Entry 6TDU (electron microscopy, 4.32 A resolution (low resolution: residue-level contacts below are approximate; hydrogen-bond / salt-bridge calls are withheld)); this record covers chains BC and BF of the 88 polymer chains in the assembly.

== Chain BC ==
Molecule: ATP synthase subunit alpha
Source organism: Euglena gracilis
Chain sequence (561 residues; row label = number of the first residue in the row):
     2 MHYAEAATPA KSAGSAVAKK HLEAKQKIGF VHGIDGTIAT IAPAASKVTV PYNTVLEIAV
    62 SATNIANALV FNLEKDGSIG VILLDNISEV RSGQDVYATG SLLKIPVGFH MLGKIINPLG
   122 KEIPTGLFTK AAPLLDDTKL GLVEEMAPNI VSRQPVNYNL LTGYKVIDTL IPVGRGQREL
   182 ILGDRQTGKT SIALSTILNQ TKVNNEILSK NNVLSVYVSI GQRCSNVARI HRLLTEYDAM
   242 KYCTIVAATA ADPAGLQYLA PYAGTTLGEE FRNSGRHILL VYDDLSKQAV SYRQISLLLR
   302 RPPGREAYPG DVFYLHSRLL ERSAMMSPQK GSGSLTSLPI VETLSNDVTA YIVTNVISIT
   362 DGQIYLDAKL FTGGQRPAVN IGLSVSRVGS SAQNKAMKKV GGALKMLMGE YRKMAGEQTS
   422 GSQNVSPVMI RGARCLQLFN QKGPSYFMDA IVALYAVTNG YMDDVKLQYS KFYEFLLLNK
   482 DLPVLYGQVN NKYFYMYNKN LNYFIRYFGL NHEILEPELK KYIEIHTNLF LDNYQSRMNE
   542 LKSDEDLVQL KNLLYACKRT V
Not modelled in the structure: 2-22, 128-138
Metal / ion sites: Mg2+: Thr-191 (together with ATP)
Ligand contacts: ATP (adenosine-5'-triphosphate): Arg-186, Gln-187, Thr-188, Gly-189, Lys-190, Thr-191, Ser-192, Gln-223, Phe-372, Arg-377, Pro-378, Gln-442, Lys-443

== Chain BF ==
Molecule: ATP synthase subunit beta
Source organism: Euglena gracilis
Chain sequence (501 residues; row label = number of the first residue in the row):
     1 MVGRMMATAP ATAADVKQVG YVQQIIGAVV DVTFTDSVPP VLTALTVDAK ETGTLLTMEI
    61 VQHLDTKTAR CICMSSTDML RLRTPVVNTG SQITVPVGEA TLGRIFNVMG DAIDQRGPVK
   121 NKVRWPIHRK APTLAEQSGK DEVLVTGIKV IDLILPYCKG GKIGLFGGAG VGKTVIIMEL
   181 INNVAKGHGG YSVFAGVGER TREGTDLYLE MMGSKVIDLQ GDSKCVLVYG QMNEPPGARA
   241 RVAQTALTMA EYFRDEAGQD VLLFVDNVFR FTQANSEVSA LLGRIPAAVG YQPTLAEDLG
   301 MLQERITSTV KGSITSVQAV YVPADDITDP APATTFSHLD ATTVLSRSVA EAGIYPAVEP
   361 LECASRIMDP DAIDVNHYNV AMDIVEMLTK YKELQDIIAV LGIDELSEED KLIVDRARKV
   421 AKFMSQPFAV AEVFTGMKGY YVQLEDCVSD FGSLLMGQCD NIPEMAFYMV GGLDSVKEKA
   481 AKMAAEAAAM RERARKAAEA K
Not modelled in the structure: 1-14
Metal / ion sites: Mg2+: Thr-174, Glu-203 (together with ATP)
Ligand contacts:
  - ATP (adenosine-5'-triphosphate), molecule 1: Gly-168, Ala-169, Gly-170, Val-171, Gly-172, Lys-173, Thr-174, Val-175, Glu-199, Arg-200, Glu-203, Tyr-355, Pro-356, Phe-428, Ala-431, Phe-434
  - ATP, molecule 2: Ser-337, Ser-365, Arg-366, Met-368, Asp-369, Tyr-378

== Chain BC / chain BF interface ==
Pairs across the interface (102):
  Phe-31(BC) with Thr-66(BF)
  Val-32(BC) with Thr-66(BF)
  His-33(BC) with Leu-64(BF); Asp-65(BF); Thr-66(BF)
  Gly-34(BC) with His-63(BF); Leu-64(BF)
  Ile-35(BC) with Gln-62(BF); His-63(BF)
  Asp-36(BC) with Gln-62(BF); Arg-284(BF)
  Thr-38(BC) with Glu-297(BF)
  Arg-92(BC) with Ser-37(BF); Val-38(BF); Pro-39(BF); Pro-40(BF)
  Ser-93(BC) with Val-38(BF); His-63(BF); Thr-66(BF)
  Gly-94(BC) with Thr-66(BF)
  Ile-116(BC) with Leu-134(BF)
  Ile-124(BC) with Leu-134(BF)
  Pro-125(BC) with Leu-134(BF); Ala-135(BF)
  Thr-126(BC) with Leu-134(BF); Ala-135(BF)
  Arg-186(BC) with Phe-336(BF); Thr-342(BF); Val-344(BF); Glu-362(BF); Ala-364(BF)
  Gln-187(BC) with Ser-365(BF)
  Gly-222(BC) with His-338(BF)
  Gln-223(BC) with Glu-304(BF)
  Arg-224(BC) with Lys-162(BF); Glu-304(BF); His-338(BF); Leu-339(BF); Asp-340(BF)
  Cys-225(BC) with Leu-134(BF); Gln-137(BF); Glu-304(BF)
  Ser-226(BC) with Gln-137(BF)
  Ala-229(BC) with Leu-134(BF)
  Arg-230(BC) with Arg-366(BF)
  Arg-233(BC) with Gly-139(BF)
  Thr-250(BC) with Glu-304(BF)
  Ala-251(BC) with Gly-300(BF); Glu-304(BF); His-338(BF)
  Ala-252(BC) with Met-301(BF); Glu-304(BF)
  Lys-288(BC) with Thr-334(BF); Ser-337(BF); His-338(BF)
  Val-291(BC) with Ala-296(BF)
  Arg-294(BC) with Ala-287(BF); Ala-288(BF)
  Gln-295(BC) with Pro-293(BF); Thr-294(BF); Glu-297(BF)
  Leu-298(BC) with Ile-285(BF); Pro-286(BF); Ala-287(BF)
  Leu-299(BC) with Arg-284(BF); Pro-293(BF); Thr-294(BF)
  Arg-301(BC) with Gly-283(BF); Ile-285(BF)
  Arg-302(BC) with Ile-285(BF)
  Pro-304(BC) with Ile-285(BF)
  Ala-308(BC) with Ala-287(BF); Ala-288(BF)
  Glu-343(BC) with Ser-337(BF)
  Leu-345(BC) with Thr-328(BF)
  Ser-346(BC) with Thr-328(BF)
  Lys-370(BC) with Thr-389(BF)
  Thr-373(BC) with Leu-361(BF); Val-385(BF); Glu-386(BF); Thr-389(BF)
  Gly-374(BC) with Glu-386(BF); Thr-389(BF)
  Arg-377(BC) with Met-382(BF)
  Gln-419(BC) with Ser-407(BF); Glu-409(BF); Asp-410(BF)
  Lys-443(BC) with Pro-370(BF); Asp-371(BF)
  Asp-545(BC) with Met-456(BF)
  Val-549(BC) with Asn-376(BF); Met-456(BF)
  Lys-552(BC) with Asn-379(BF)
  Asn-553(BC) with Val-375(BF); Asn-376(BF); Asn-379(BF)
  Tyr-556(BC) with Asn-379(BF); Asp-383(BF)
  Arg-560(BC) with Pro-370(BF); Val-375(BF); Tyr-378(BF); Asn-379(BF)
Other interface residues (no listed pair), chain BC (58 interface residues in all): Ser-89, Val-91, Gly-127, Asn-227, Glu-307, Gly-375
Other interface residues (no listed pair), chain BF (62 interface residues in all): Val-41, Lys-67, Ala-333, Val-380, Glu-393, Gln-458

== In short ==
58 residues of chain BC face 62 of chain BF across their interface. One ATP molecule is bound between chain BC
and chain BF. Ligands of chain BF: ATP. Thr-174(BF) and Glu-203(BF) form the Mg2+ site.
Here chain BC is ATP synthase subunit alpha and chain BF is ATP synthase subunit beta, both from Euglena
gracilis. Entry 6TDU (Cryo-EM structure of Euglena gracilis mitochondrial ATP synthase, full dimer, rotational
states 1) was determined by electron microscopy together with 6TDV, 6TDW, 6TDX, 6TDY, 6TDZ and 6TE0 from the
same study.
